2OHK - chain A; structure by X-ray diffraction, 2.20 A resolution.

Chain A:
Name: Beta-secretase 1
Source organism: Homo sapiens
Notes: EC 3.4.23.46; fragment: protease domain
UniProtKB: P56817 (BACE1_HUMAN); residues -16 to 385 here correspond to UniProt positions 45-446 (UniProt number = residue number + 61)
Sequence (402 residues; numbered -16 to 385; the number before each row is that of its first residue; numbers below 1 keep their minus sign (Arg-16 is residue -16)):
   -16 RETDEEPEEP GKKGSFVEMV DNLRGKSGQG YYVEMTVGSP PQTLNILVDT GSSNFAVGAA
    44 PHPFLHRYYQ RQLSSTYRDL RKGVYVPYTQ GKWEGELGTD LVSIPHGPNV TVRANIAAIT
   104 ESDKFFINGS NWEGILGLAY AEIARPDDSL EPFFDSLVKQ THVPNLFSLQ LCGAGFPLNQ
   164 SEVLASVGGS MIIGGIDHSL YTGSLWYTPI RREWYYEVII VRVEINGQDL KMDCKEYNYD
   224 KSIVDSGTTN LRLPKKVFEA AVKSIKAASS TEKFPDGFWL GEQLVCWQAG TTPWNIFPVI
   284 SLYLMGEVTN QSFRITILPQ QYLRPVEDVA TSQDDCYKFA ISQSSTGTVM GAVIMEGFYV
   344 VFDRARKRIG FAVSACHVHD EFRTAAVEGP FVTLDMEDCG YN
Unresolved in the structure: -16 to -2, 158-167
Sequence notes: engineered mutation Lys-5 (Arg56 in P56817), Lys-4 (Arg57 in P56817)
Disulfides: Cys155-Cys359, Cys217-Cys382, Cys269-Cys319
Residues lining bound ligands: isoquinolin-1-amine (1SQ): Asp32, Gly34, Ser35, Tyr71, Ile118, Asp228, Gly230, Thr231

Overview:
Chain A binds isoquinolin-1-amine.
Chain A is Beta-secretase 1 (Homo sapiens); the structure, X-ray crystal structure of beta secretase complexed
with 1-amino-isoquinoline, was determined by X-ray diffraction together with 2OF0, 2OHL, 2OHM and 2OHN from
the same study.
